PDB entry 7BKQ | electron microscopy, 3.40 A resolution | chains A and X of the 3 polymer chains in the assembly

Chain A:
Molecule: Isoform 2 of Interferon-induced helicase C domain-containing protein 1
Organism: Mus musculus
Notes: EC 3.6.4.13
UniProtKB: Q8R5F7 (IFIH1_MOUSE), isoform Q8R5F7-2; residues 307-1020 here correspond to UniProt positions 258-971 (UniProt number = residue number - 49)
Sequence (714 residues; numbered 307 to 1020; the number before each row is that of its first residue):
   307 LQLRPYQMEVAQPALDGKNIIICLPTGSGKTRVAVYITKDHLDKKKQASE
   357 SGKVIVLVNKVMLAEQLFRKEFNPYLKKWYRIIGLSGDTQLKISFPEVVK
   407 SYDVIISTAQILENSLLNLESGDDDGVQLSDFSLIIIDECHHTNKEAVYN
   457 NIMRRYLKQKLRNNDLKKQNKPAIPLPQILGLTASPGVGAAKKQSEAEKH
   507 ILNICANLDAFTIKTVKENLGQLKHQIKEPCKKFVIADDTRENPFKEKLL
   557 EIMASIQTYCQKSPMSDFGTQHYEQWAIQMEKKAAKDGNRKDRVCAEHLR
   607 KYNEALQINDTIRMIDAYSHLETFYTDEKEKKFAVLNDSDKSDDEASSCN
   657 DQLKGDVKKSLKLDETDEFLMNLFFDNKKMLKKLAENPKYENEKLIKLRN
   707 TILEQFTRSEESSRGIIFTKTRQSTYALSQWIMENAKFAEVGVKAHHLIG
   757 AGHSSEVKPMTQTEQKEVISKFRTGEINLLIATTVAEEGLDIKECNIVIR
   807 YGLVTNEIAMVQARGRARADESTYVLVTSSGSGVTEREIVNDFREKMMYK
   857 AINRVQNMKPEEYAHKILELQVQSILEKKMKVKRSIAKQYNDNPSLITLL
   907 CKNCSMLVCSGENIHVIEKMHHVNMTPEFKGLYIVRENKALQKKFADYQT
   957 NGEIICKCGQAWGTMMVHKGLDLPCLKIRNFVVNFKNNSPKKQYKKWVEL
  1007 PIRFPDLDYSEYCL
Not modelled in the structure: 535-538, 544-548, 645-667, 695-698, 716-717, 810-827, 835-841, 946-956
Bound ions: Zn2+: Cys907, Cys910, Cys962, Cys964
Ligand contacts: ADP (adenosine-5'-diphosphate): Gln308, Leu309, Arg310, Gln313, Thr332, Gly333, Ser334, Gly335, Lys336, Thr337, Arg338
What the authors report for this chain:
  - disease-associated variants - M854K: abolished catalytic activity
  - disease-associated variants - M854K (19-fold): increased signaling in response to without poly(I:C) stimulation
  - disease-associated variants - M854K: increased signaling in response to with poly(I:C) stimulation
  - disease-associated variants - M854K: increased binding to Alu(+):Alu(-) dsRNA
  - disease-associated variants - M854K: unchanged binding to Alu(+) ssRNA
  - conformationally variable residues (order/disorder transition): Val810 to Glu827
  - mutagenesis - S491A/M854K, E813A/M854K: abolished catalytic activity
  - mutagenesis - S491A/E813A/M854K: increased catalytic activity
  - mutagenesis - H871A/E875A: increased signaling in response to without poly(I:C) stimulation
  - mutagenesis - D848K/F849A/R850E: abolished signaling
  - disease-associated variants - M854K: decreased stability (proposed by the authors, not directly observed)

Chain X:
Molecule: 15-nt RNA strand
Sequence (15 nucleotides; each row starts with the number of its first residue):
     1 UCCAUGCGCAUGACG

Interface between chain A and chain X:
Residue-residue contacts (18; chain A residue first):
  Lys451(A) - A10(X)  phosphate contact
  Lys451(A) - U11(X)  salt bridge to the phosphate
  Glu452(A) - C9(X)  phosphate contact
  Glu452(A) - A10(X)  hydrogen bond to the phosphate
  Ala453(A) - C9(X)  sugar contact
  Gln577(A) - C14(X)  sugar contact
  Gln581(A) - C14(X)  hydrogen bond to the base
  Gln581(A) - G15(X)  sugar contact
  His759(A) - A4(X)  salt bridge to the phosphate
  Thr767(A) - C2(X)  hydrogen bond to the phosphate
  Thr767(A) - C3(X)  phosphate contact
  Thr769(A) - U1(X)  hydrogen bond to the phosphate
  Thr769(A) - C2(X)  hydrogen bond to the phosphate
  Arg843(A) - A13(X)  sugar contact
  His927(A) - U5(X)  hydrogen bond to the sugar
  Lys1002(A) - C7(X)  salt bridge to the phosphate
  Lys1002(A) - G8(X)  salt bridge to the phosphate
  Val1004(A) - C7(X)  phosphate contact
Also at the interface, not in a pair above, chain A (18 interface residues in all): His578, Lys726, Glu770, Arg850, Met926, Lys983
Also at the interface, not in a pair above, chain X (15 interface residues in all): G6, G12

In short:
18 residues of chain A and 15 residues of chain X are in contact; the contacts include 6 hydrogen bonds and 4
salt bridges. Polar pairs include Gln581(A)-C14(X), His927(A)-U5(X) and Glu452(A)-A10(X). The paper reports
that M854K, S491A/M854K and E813A/M854K of chain A abolish catalytic activity; conformational variability at
Val810(A); 6 substitutions were tested in all.
Chain A is Isoform 2 of Interferon-induced helicase C domain-containing protein 1 (Mus musculus) and chain X
is a 15-nt RNA strand; the structure, CryoEM structure of MDA5-dsRNA filament in complex with ADP with
92-degree helical twist, was determined by electron microscopy, deposited together with 7BKP, 7NGA, 7NIC and
7NIQ.
